PDB entry 8G9S | electron microscopy, 3.40 A resolution | chains B and O of the 15 polymer chains in the assembly

[Chain B]
Protein: Cas7
Source organism: Neisseria lactamica
UniProt: A0A378VEU0 (A0A378VEU0_NEILA); residue numbers follow UniProt; this construct covers 2-283
Chain sequence (283 residues; numbered 2 to 284; the number before each row is that of its first residue):
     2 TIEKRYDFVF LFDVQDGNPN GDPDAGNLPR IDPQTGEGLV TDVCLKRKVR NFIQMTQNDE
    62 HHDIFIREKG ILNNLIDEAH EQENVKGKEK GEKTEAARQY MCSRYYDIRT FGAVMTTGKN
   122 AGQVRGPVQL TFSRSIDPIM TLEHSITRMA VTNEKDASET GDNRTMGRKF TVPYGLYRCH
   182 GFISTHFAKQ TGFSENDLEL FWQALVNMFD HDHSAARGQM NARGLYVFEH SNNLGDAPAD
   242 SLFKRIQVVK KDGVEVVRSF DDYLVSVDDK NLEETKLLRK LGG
Sequence notes: expression tag (284)

[Chain O]
Molecule: 42-nt RNA strand
Sequence (42 nucleotides; numbered 1 to 42; the number before each row is that of its first residue):
     1 AUUGAAACAG GGUCAGCUUG CCGUAGGUGG CAUCGCCCUC GU

[How chain B and chain O interact]
Residue-residue contacts (41; chain B residue first):
  Pro-20(B) / G16(O)  phosphate contact
  Asn-21(B) / A15(O)  phosphate contact
  Asn-21(B) / G16(O)  phosphate contact
  Gly-22(B) / A15(O)  sugar contact
  Gly-22(B) / G16(O)  hydrogen bond to the phosphate
  Pro-24(B) / A15(O)  base contact
  Gly-27(B) / A15(O)  base contact
  Asn-28(B) / A15(O)  sugar contact
  Arg-31(B) / A15(O)  salt bridge to the phosphate
  Thr-42(B) / A15(O)  hydrogen bond to the phosphate
  Val-44(B) / U13(O)  sugar contact
  Val-44(B) / C14(O)  phosphate contact
  Val-44(B) / A15(O)  phosphate contact
  Cys-45(B) / C14(O)  hydrogen bond to the sugar
  Lys-47(B) / U13(O)  salt bridge to the phosphate
  Arg-48(B) / C14(O)  salt bridge to the phosphate
  Arg-51(B) / U13(O)  salt bridge to the phosphate
  Arg-51(B) / C14(O)  salt bridge to the phosphate
  Gly-113(B) / G12(O)  sugar contact
  Ala-114(B) / G11(O)  sugar contact
  Ala-114(B) / G12(O)  phosphate contact
  Val-115(B) / G11(O)  sugar contact
  Val-115(B) / G12(O)  sugar contact
  Gln-124(B) / G11(O)  sugar contact
  Val-125(B) / G11(O)  phosphate contact
  Val-125(B) / G12(O)  phosphate contact
  Arg-126(B) / G11(O)  salt bridge to the phosphate
  Arg-126(B) / G12(O)  phosphate contact
  Gln-130(B) / G12(O)  hydrogen bond to the phosphate
  Ile-147(B) / U19(O)  base contact
  Ile-147(B) / C21(O)  phosphate contact
  Thr-148(B) / U19(O)  hydrogen bond to the sugar
  Thr-148(B) / G20(O)  hydrogen bond to the base
  Thr-148(B) / C21(O)  hydrogen bond to the phosphate
  Arg-149(B) / U19(O)  hydrogen bond to the base
  Met-150(B) / G20(O)  phosphate contact
  Ser-215(B) / C17(O)  hydrogen bond to the phosphate
  Ser-215(B) / U18(O)  hydrogen bond to the phosphate
  Ala-216(B) / U18(O)  hydrogen bond to the phosphate
  Arg-218(B) / G16(O)  salt bridge to the phosphate
  Arg-218(B) / C17(O)  salt bridge to the phosphate
Other interface residues (no listed pair), chain B (29 interface residues in all): Asp-23, Ser-146

[Summary]
The interface between chain B and chain O involves 29 residues on one side and 11 on the other, with 11
hydrogen bonds and 8 salt bridges. Polar pairs include Thr-148(B)/G20(O), Arg-149(B)/U19(O) and
Cys-45(B)/C14(O).
Here chain B is Cas7 (Neisseria lactamica) and chain O is a 42-nt RNA strand. Entry 8G9S (Exploiting
Activation and Inactivation Mechanisms in Type I-C CRISPR-Cas3 for Genome Editing Applications) was determined
by electron microscopy together with 8G9T, 8G9U, 8GAF, 8GAM and 8GAN from the same study.
